PDB entry 4D78 | X-ray diffraction, 2.80 A resolution | chain A

Chain A:
Name: Cytochrome P450 3A4
Organism: Homo sapiens
Notes: EC 1.14.13.157, 1.14.13.32, 1.14.13.67, 1.14.13.97; fragment: catalytic domain
UniProtKB: P08684 (CP3A4_HUMAN); residue numbers follow UniProt; this construct covers 23-503
Sequence (487 residues; row label = number of the first residue in the row):
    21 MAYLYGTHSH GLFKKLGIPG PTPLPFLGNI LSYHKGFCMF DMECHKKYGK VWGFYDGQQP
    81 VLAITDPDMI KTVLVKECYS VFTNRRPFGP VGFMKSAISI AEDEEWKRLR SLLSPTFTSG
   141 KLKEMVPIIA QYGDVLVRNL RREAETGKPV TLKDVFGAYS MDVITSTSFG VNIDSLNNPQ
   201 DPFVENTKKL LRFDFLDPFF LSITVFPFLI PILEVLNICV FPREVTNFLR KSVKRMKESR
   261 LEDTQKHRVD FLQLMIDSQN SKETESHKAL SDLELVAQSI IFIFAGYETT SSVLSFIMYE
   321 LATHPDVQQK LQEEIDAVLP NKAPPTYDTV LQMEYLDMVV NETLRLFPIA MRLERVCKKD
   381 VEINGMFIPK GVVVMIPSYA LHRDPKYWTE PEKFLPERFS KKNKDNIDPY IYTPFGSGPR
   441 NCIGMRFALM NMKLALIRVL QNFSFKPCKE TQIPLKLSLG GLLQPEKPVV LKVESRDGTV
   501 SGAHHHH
Not modelled in the structure: 21-26, 265-266, 280-288, 498-507
Differences from the reference sequence: expression tag (21-22, 504-507)
Ion coordination: heme Fe: C442 (together with J9K)
Small-molecule neighbours:
  - heme (HEM): R105, I118, S119, W126, R130, F137, I301, F302, A305, G306, T309, V313, L364, I369, A370, L373, R375, P434, F435, G436, S437, R440, N441, C442, I443, G444, F447, A448, M452
  - J9K (tert-butyl [(2S)-1-({3-oxo-3-[(pyridin-3-ylmethyl)amino]propyl}sulfanyl)-3-phenylpropan-2-yl]carbamate): R105, F108, M114, S119, I120, L210, L211, F241, I301, F304, A305, E308, T309, I369, A370, C442, L482
What the authors report for this chain:
  - binding site for J9K: R105
  - conformationally variable residues (helix shift): F304

Overview:
Ligands of chain A: heme and compound J9K. The paper reports a binding site for J9K at R105; conformational
variability at F304.
Chain A is Cytochrome P450 3A4 (Homo sapiens); the structure, Cytochrome P450 3A4 bound to an inhibitor, was
determined by X-ray diffraction, deposited together with 4D6Z, 4D75 and 4D7D.
